9GHK - chains A and Q of the 3 polymer chains in the assembly; structure by X-ray diffraction, 1.42 A resolution.

[Chain A]
Name: Isoform 2 of Tyrosine-protein kinase Fyn
Source organism: Homo sapiens
Notes: EC 2.7.10.2
UniProt: P06241 (FYN_HUMAN), isoform P06241-2; residue numbers follow UniProt; this construct covers 80-143
Chain sequence (64 residues; each row starts with the number of its first residue):
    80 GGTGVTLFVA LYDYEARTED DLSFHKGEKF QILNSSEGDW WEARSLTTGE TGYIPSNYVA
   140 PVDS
Disordered / not traced: 142-143

[Chain Q]
Name: Tau peptide ARG-THR-PRO-SER-LEU-PRO-THR-PRO-PRO-THR
Chain sequence (10 residues; each row starts with the number of its first residue):
     1 RTPSLPTPPT
Disordered / not traced: 1-3

[How chain A and chain Q interact]
Contacting residue pairs (15; chain A residue first):
  G80(A) - T10(Q)
  G81(A) - T10(Q)
  L90(A) - L5(Q)  hydrophobic
  Y91(A) - L5(Q)
  S114(A) - T10(Q)  hydrogen bond (backbone-side chain)
  S115(A) - T10(Q)
  G117(A) - T10(Q)
  D118(A) - T7(Q)  hydrogen bond
  W120(A) - P8(Q)  hydrophobic
  W120(A) - T10(Q)  hydrogen bond
  S135(A) - T7(Q)
  S135(A) - P8(Q)
  N136(A) - L5(Q)  hydrogen bond (side chain-backbone)
  N136(A) - P6(Q)
  N136(A) - T7(Q)
Interface residues without a listed pair, chain A (13 interface residues in all): T82, E116
Interface residues without a listed pair, chain Q (6 interface residues in all): S4

[Overview]
The interface between chain A and chain Q involves 13 residues on one side and 6 on the other; the contacts
include 4 hydrogen bonds. Polar contacts include S114(A)-T10(Q), D118(A)-T7(Q) and W120(A)-T10(Q).
Here chain A is Isoform 2 of Tyrosine-protein kinase Fyn (Homo sapiens) and chain Q is Tau peptide
ARG-THR-PRO-SER-LEU-PRO-THR-PRO-PRO-THR. Entry 9GHK (Crystal structure of Fyn SH3 domain/tau 214-220 peptide
complex) was determined by X-ray diffraction.
